PDB entry 4G1D | X-ray diffraction, 2.90 A resolution | chains A and B

# Chain A
Molecule: Vitamin D3 receptor A
Source organism: Danio rerio
Reference sequence: Q9PTN2 (VDRA_DANRE); residue numbers follow UniProt; this construct covers 156-453
Amino-acid sequence (300 residues; row label = number of the first residue in the row):
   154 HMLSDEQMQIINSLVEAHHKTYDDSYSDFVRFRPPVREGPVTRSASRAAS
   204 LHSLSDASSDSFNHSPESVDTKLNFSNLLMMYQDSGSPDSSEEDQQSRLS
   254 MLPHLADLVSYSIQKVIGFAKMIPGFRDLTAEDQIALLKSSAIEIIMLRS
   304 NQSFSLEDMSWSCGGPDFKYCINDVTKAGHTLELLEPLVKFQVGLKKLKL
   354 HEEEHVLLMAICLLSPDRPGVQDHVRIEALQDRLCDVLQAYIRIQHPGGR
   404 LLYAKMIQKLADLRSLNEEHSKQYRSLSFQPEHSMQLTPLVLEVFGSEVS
Unresolved in the structure: 191-250, 453
Construct notes: expression tag (154-155)
UniProt features mapped onto this chain:
  - region: K274 to K292 (Interaction with coactivator LXXLL motif)
  - motif: P442 to S450 (9aaTAD)
  - binding site (calcitriol): Y175, S265, R302, S306, H333, H423

# Chain B
Molecule: Nuclear receptor coactivator 1
Reference sequence: Q15788 (NCOA1_HUMAN); numbering as in UniProt (aligned over 686-700)
Amino-acid sequence (15 residues; row label = number of the first residue in the row):
   686 RHKILHRLLQEGSPS
Unresolved in the structure: 697-700
UniProt features mapped onto this chain:
  - motif: L690 to L694 (LXXLL motif 4)
  - modified residue: S698 (Phosphoserine)
  - mutagenesis: L693 to L694 (Slightly affects interactions with steroid receptors. Abolishes interactions with steroid receptors; when associated with A-636; A-637; A-752 and A-753)

# Interface between chain A and chain B
Residue-residue contacts - 24 pairs, chain A then chain B:
  I270(A) with L690(B), hydrophobic; L693(B), hydrophobic; L694(B), hydrophobic
  K274(A) with L693(B), hydrogen bond (side chain-backbone); L694(B); Q695(B), hydrogen bond (side chain-backbone)
  R280(A) with Q695(B), hydrogen bond (side chain-backbone); E696(B), hydrogen bond (side chain-backbone)
  A284(A) with H691(B)
  Q287(A) with L694(B)
  I288(A) with L690(B), hydrophobic; H691(B); L694(B), hydrophobic
  K292(A) with H687(B), hydrogen bond; L690(B)
  P442(A) with I689(B), hydrophobic
  L443(A) with I689(B), hydrophobic
  E446(A) with H687(B); K688(B), hydrogen bond (side chain-backbone); I689(B), hydrogen bond (side chain-backbone); L690(B), hydrogen bond (side chain-backbone)
  V447(A) with L690(B), hydrophobic
  E451(A) with H687(B)
  V452(A) with H687(B)
Other interface residues (no listed pair), chain A (17 interface residues in all): Q267, F279, E285, L291

# Summary
17 residues of chain A and 9 residues of chain B are in contact, with 8 hydrogen bonds. Polar pairs include
K274(A)-L693(B), K274(A)-Q695(B) and R280(A)-Q695(B). Curated annotation (UniProt) lists 6 calcitriol-binding
residues on chain A; 2 mutagenesis sites on chain B.
Here chain A is Vitamin D3 receptor A (Danio rerio) and chain B is Nuclear receptor coactivator 1. Entry 4G1D
(Structural basis for the accommodation of bis- and tris-aromatic derivatives in Vitamin D Nuclear Receptor)
was determined by X-ray diffraction (same publication as 4G1Y, 4G1Z, 4G20, 4G21 and 4G2H).
